Entry 8E86 (X-ray diffraction, 1.78 A resolution); this record covers chains A and P of the 3 polymer chains in the assembly.

== Chain A ==
Molecule: DNA polymerase eta
From: Homo sapiens
Notes: EC 2.7.7.7
UniProtKB: Q9Y253 (POLH_HUMAN); residues 1-432 here = UniProt positions 1-432
Chain sequence (435 residues; each row starts with the number of its first residue; numbers below 1 keep their minus sign (Gly-2 is residue -2)):
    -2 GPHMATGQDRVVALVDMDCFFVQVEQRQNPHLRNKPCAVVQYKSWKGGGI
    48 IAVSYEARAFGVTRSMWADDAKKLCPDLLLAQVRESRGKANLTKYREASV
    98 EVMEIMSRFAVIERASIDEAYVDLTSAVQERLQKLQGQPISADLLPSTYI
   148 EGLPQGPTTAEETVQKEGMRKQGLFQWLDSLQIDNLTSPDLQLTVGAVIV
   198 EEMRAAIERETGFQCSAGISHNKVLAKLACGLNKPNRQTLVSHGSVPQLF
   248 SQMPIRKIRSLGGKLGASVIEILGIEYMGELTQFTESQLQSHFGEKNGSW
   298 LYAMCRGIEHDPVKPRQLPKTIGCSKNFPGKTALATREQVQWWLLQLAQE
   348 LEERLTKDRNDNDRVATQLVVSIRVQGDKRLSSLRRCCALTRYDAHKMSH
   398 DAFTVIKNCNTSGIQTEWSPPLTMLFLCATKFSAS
Unresolved in the structure: 154-161, 411-412
Sequence notes: expression tag (-2 to 0)
UniProt features mapped onto this chain:
  - binding site (Mg(2+)): Asp13, Met14, Asp115, Glu116
  - binding site (Mn(2+)): Asp13, Met14, Asp115, Glu116
  - binding site (a 2'-deoxyribonucleoside 5'-triphosphate): Arg61
  - natural variant: Val37 (deletion: In XPV), Leu75 (deletion: In XPV), Arg93 (R93P: In XPV), Arg111 (R111H: In XPV), Thr122 (T122P: In XPV), Gly153 (G153D: In a breast cancer sample), Thr191 (T191P: In XPV), Gly263 (G263V: In XPV), Val266 (V266D: In XPV), Gly295 (G295R: In XPV), Arg361 (R361S: In XPV)
  - mutagenesis: Tyr52 (Y52A/F: Reduces DNA polymerase activity; Y52E: Reduces DNA polymerase activity. Increases fidelity of replication and reduces translesion bypass), Arg61 (R61A: Reduces enzymatic activity by two-thirds), Ser62 (S62G: Increased DNA polymerase activity and translesion bypass compared to wild-type), Ala68 (A68S/V: Severe reduction in thymine dimer translesion bypass), Asn324 to Pro326 (Reduces binding to chromatin and to monoubiquitinated PCNA. Abolishes binding to monoubiquitinated PCNA; when associated with 705-E--H-713 Del)
Ion coordination: Mn2+ site 1: Asp13, Asp115, Glu116 (together with XG4); Mn2+ site 2: Asp13, Met14, Asp115 (together with XG4)
Ligand contacts: XG4 (2'-deoxy-5'-O-[(R)-hydroxy{[(R)-hydroxy(phosphonooxy)phosphoryl]amino}phosphoryl]guanosine): Asp13, Met14, Asp15, Cys16, Phe17, Phe18, Gln38, Ile48, Ala49, Tyr52, Arg55, Arg61, Leu89, Ile114, Asp115, Glu116, Lys231
From the paper describing this entry:
  - mutagenesis - S113A (3-fold): decreased catalytic activity on dN primer end

== Chain P ==
Molecule: 8-nt DNA/RNA hybrid strand
Sequence (8 nucleotides; row label = number of the first residue in the row):
     2 AGCGTCAC

== Interface between chain A and chain P ==
Pairs across the interface (21; chain A residue first):
  Arg61(A) - C9(P)  hydrogen bond to the base
  Lys224(A) - C9(P)  salt bridge to the phosphate
  Ile255(A) - DA8(P)  phosphate contact
  Arg256(A) - DA8(P)  phosphate contact
  Ser257(A) - DC7(P)  phosphate contact
  Ser257(A) - DA8(P)  hydrogen bond to the phosphate
  Leu258(A) - DA8(P)  hydrogen bond to the phosphate
  Gly259(A) - DA8(P)  hydrogen bond to the phosphate
  Gly260(A) - DC7(P)  phosphate contact
  Gly260(A) - DA8(P)  phosphate contact
  Lys261(A) - DT6(P)  salt bridge to the phosphate
  Lys261(A) - DC7(P)  hydrogen bond to the phosphate
  Leu262(A) - DC7(P)  hydrogen bond to the phosphate
  Arg377(A) - DG5(P)  phosphate contact
  Leu381(A) - DC4(P)  phosphate contact
  Arg382(A) - DG3(P)  sugar contact
  Arg382(A) - DC4(P)  hydrogen bond to the phosphate
  Arg383(A) - DG3(P)  sugar contact
  Arg383(A) - DC4(P)  salt bridge to the phosphate
  Cys384(A) - DA2(P)  phosphate contact
  Cys384(A) - DG3(P)  hydrogen bond to the phosphate
Other interface residues (no listed pair), chain A (18 interface residues in all): Gln365, Ser379, Ser380

== Overview ==
The interface between chain A and chain P involves 18 residues on one side and 8 on the other, with 8 hydrogen
bonds and 3 salt bridges. Polar contacts include Arg61(A)-C9(P), Ser257(A)-DA8(P) and Leu258(A)-DA8(P). Bound
to chain A: compound XG4. From the paper: S113A of chain A reduces catalytic activity on dN primer end.
Here chain A is DNA polymerase eta (Homo sapiens) and chain P is an 8-nt DNA/RNA hybrid strand. Entry 8E86
(Human DNA polymerase eta-DNA-rC-ended primer-dGMPNPP ternary mismatch complex with Mn2+) was determined by
X-ray diffraction, deposited together with 8E85, 8E87, 8E88, 8E89, 8E8A, 8E8B and 8 further entries.
